6ISB - chains A and C of the 3 polymer chains in the assembly; structure by X-ray diffraction, 2.50 A resolution.

# Chain A (and C)
Name: CD226 antigen
From: Homo sapiens
Notes: chain C of this document is another copy of the same molecule, construct and numbering; everything in this record applies to it too
Reference sequence: Q15762 (CD226_HUMAN); residues 1-232 here correspond to UniProt positions 19-250 (UniProt number = residue number + 18)
Chain sequence (232 residues; numbered 1 to 232; the number before each row is that of its first residue):
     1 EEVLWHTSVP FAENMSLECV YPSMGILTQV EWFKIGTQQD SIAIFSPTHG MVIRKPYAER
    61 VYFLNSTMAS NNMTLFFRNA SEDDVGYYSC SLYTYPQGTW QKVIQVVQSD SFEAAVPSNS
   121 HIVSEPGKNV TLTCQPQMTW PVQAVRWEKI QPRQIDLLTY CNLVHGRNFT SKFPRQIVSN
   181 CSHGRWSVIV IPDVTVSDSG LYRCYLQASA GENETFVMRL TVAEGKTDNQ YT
Not modelled in the structure: 1-2, 224-232 (chain C: 1-2, 22-24, 111-232)
Cystine bridges: Cys-19/Cys-90, Cys-134/Cys-204, Cys-161/Cys-181

# Interface between chain A and chain C
Residue-residue contacts (29; chain A residue first):
  His-6(A) / Ile-26(C)
  Lys-34(A) / Thr-48(C)  hydrogen bond
  Ile-35(A) / Thr-28(C)
  Ile-35(A) / Tyr-95(C)  hydrophobic
  Gly-36(A) / Thr-28(C)
  Thr-37(A) / Thr-28(C)
  Thr-37(A) / Gln-29(C)  hydrogen bond
  Gln-39(A) / Tyr-95(C)  hydrogen bond
  Asp-83(A) / Thr-48(C)
  Asp-83(A) / His-49(C)
  Val-85(A) / Pro-47(C)
  Val-85(A) / Thr-48(C)  hydrogen bond (backbone-side chain)
  Gly-86(A) / Thr-48(C)
  Tyr-87(A) / Ile-26(C)  hydrophobic
  Tyr-87(A) / Leu-27(C)
  Ser-89(A) / Tyr-95(C)
  Gln-101(A) / Tyr-95(C)  hydrogen bond
  Val-103(A) / Ile-26(C)  hydrophobic
  Gln-143(A) / Tyr-21(C)  hydrogen bond
  Arg-146(A) / Ala-69(C)
  Tyr-160(A) / Gly-25(C)
  Val-164(A) / Tyr-21(C)
  Arg-167(A) / Gln-97(C)  hydrogen bond
  Tyr-205(A) / Thr-67(C)
  Tyr-205(A) / Ser-70(C)
  Gln-207(A) / Ser-70(C)  hydrogen bond (side chain-backbone)
  Glu-212(A) / Ser-70(C)
  Glu-212(A) / Asn-72(C)  hydrogen bond
  Asn-213(A) / Thr-67(C)  hydrogen bond
Also at the interface, not in a pair above, chain A (24 interface residues in all): Glu-82, His-165
Also at the interface, not in a pair above, chain C (18 interface residues in all): Val-20, Tyr-93, Trp-100

# Overview
24 residues of chain A and 18 residues of chain C are in contact, with 10 hydrogen bonds. Polar pairs include
Lys-34(A)/Thr-48(C), Thr-37(A)/Gln-29(C) and Gln-39(A)/Tyr-95(C).
Chain A and chain C are both CD226 antigen (Homo sapiens); the structure, crystal structure of human CD226,
was determined by X-ray diffraction together with 6ISA and 6ISC from the same study.
